Entry 3TMT (X-ray diffraction, 2.00 A resolution); this record covers chains A and B of the 4 polymer chains in the assembly.

[Chain A (and B)]
Molecule: Green to red photoconvertible GPF-like protein EosFP
From: Lobophyllia hemprichii
Notes: chain B of this document is another copy of the same molecule, construct and numbering; everything in this record applies to it too
UniProt: Q5S6Z9 (Q5S6Z9_LOBHE); aligned to UniProt positions 1-226 over residues 1-226
Amino-acid sequence (230 residues; each row starts with the number of its first residue; note: 2 numbers in that range are skipped by the numbering (no residue carries them; nothing is unmodelled there); numbers below 1 keep their minus sign (His-5 is residue -5)):
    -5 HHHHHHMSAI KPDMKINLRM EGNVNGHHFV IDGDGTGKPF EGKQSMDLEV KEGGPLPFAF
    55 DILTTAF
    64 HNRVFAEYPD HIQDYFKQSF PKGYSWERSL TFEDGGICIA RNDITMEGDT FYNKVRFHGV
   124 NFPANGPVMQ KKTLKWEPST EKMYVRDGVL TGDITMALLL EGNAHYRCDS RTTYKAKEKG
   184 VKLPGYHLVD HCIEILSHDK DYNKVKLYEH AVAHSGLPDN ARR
Disordered / not traced: -5 to -1, 224-226 (chain B: -5 to 0, 224-226)
Covalent attachments: covalent link Phe61-His64
Modified / non-standard residues: His64 (circularized tri-peptide chromophore; CR8)
Differences from the reference sequence: expression tag (-5 to 0); chromophore (64, 64, 64); engineered mutation Ser173 (Phe in Q5S6Z9), Leu191 (Phe in Q5S6Z9)
Reported in the primary citation:
  - contacts within the chain: Arg66-Glu144 (salt bridge) (from molecular simulation)

[Interface between chain A and chain B]
Contacting residue pairs - 48 pairs, chain A then chain B:
  Asn17(A) - Arg104(B)  hydrogen bond
  Asn19(A) - Glu90(B)  hydrogen bond
  Asn19(A) - Lys178(B)  hydrogen bond
  Gly20(A) - Glu90(B)
  Glu90(A) - Asn19(B)
  Glu90(A) - Gly20(B)
  Glu90(A) - Gly122(B)
  Glu90(A) - Val123(B)
  Glu90(A) - Asn124(B)  hydrogen bond (side chain-backbone)
  Ser92(A) - Ile100(B)
  Ser92(A) - Asn124(B)
  Gly98(A) - Arg174(B)
  Ile100(A) - Ser92(B)
  Ile100(A) - Thr94(B)
  Ile100(A) - Ile100(B)  hydrophobic
  Ile100(A) - Ile102(B)
  Ile102(A) - Ile102(B)  hydrophobic
  Ile102(A) - His121(B)
  Ile102(A) - Val123(B)  hydrophobic
  Arg104(A) - Asn17(B)  hydrogen bond (side chain-backbone)
  Arg104(A) - Val18(B)
  Arg104(A) - Asn19(B)
  Arg104(A) - Gly20(B)
  Arg104(A) - His121(B)
  Arg104(A) - Gly122(B)  hydrogen bond (side chain-backbone)
  Arg104(A) - Val123(B)
  His121(A) - Ile102(B)
  His121(A) - Arg104(B)  hydrogen bond
  His121(A) - His121(B)  hydrogen bond
  Gly122(A) - Glu90(B)
  Gly122(A) - Arg104(B)  hydrogen bond (backbone-side chain)
  Val123(A) - Glu90(B)
  Val123(A) - Arg91(B)
  Val123(A) - Ile102(B)  hydrophobic
  Val123(A) - Arg104(B)
  Asn124(A) - Glu90(B)  hydrogen bond (backbone-side chain)
  Asn124(A) - Ser92(B)
  Asn124(A) - Arg174(B)  hydrogen bond (side chain-backbone)
  Asn124(A) - Thr176(B)  hydrogen bond
  Pro126(A) - Asp150(B)
  Ala127(A) - Asp150(B)  hydrogen bond (backbone-side chain)
  Asn128(A) - Asp150(B)  hydrogen bond (backbone-side chain)
  Asp150(A) - Pro126(B)
  Asp150(A) - Ala127(B)  hydrogen bond (side chain-backbone)
  Asp150(A) - Asn128(B)  hydrogen bond (side chain-backbone)
  Arg174(A) - Gly98(B)
  Arg174(A) - Asn124(B)  hydrogen bond (backbone-side chain)
  Thr176(A) - Asn124(B)  hydrogen bond
Interface residues without a listed pair, chain A (28 interface residues in all): Val18, Arg91, Thr94, Asp97, Ala103, Gly129, Arg149, Thr175, Lys178
Interface residues without a listed pair, chain B (25 interface residues in all): Asp97, Ala103

[Overview]
28 residues of chain A and 25 residues of chain B are in contact; the contacts include 18 hydrogen bonds.
Among the polar pairs are Asn17(A)-Arg104(B), Asn19(A)-Glu90(B) and Asn19(A)-Lys178(B). The paper reports
contacts within the chain involving Arg66(A) and Glu144(A).
Both chains are Green to red photoconvertible GPF-like protein EosFP (Lobophyllia hemprichii). Entry 3TMT
(IrisFP, distorted chromophore) was determined by X-ray diffraction together with 3TMR from the same study.
